6HEC - chains H and I of the 34 polymer chains in the assembly; structure by electron microscopy, 6.95 A resolution (low resolution: residue-level contacts below are approximate; hydrogen-bond / salt-bridge calls are withheld).

# Chain H (and I)
Molecule: Proteasome-activating nucleotidase
Source organism: Archaeoglobus fulgidus (strain ATCC 49558 / VC-16 / DSM 4304 / JCM 9628 / NBRC 100126)
Notes: chain I of this document is another copy of the same molecule, construct and numbering; everything in this record applies to it too
UniProt: O28303 (PAN_ARCFU); numbering as in UniProt (aligned over 9-398)
Amino-acid sequence (390 residues; numbered 9 to 398; the number before each row is that of its first residue):
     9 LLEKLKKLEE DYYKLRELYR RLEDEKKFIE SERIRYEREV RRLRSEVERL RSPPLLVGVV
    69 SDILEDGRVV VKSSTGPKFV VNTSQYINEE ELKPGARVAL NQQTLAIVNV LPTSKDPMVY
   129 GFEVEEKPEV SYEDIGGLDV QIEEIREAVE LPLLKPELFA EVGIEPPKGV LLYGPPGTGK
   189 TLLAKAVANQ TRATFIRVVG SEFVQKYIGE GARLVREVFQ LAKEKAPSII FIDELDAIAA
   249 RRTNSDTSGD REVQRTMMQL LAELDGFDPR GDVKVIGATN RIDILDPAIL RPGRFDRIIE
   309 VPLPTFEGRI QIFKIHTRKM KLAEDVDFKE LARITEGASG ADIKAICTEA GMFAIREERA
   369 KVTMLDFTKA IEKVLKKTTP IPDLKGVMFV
Ion coordination: Mg2+: Thr189 (together with ATP)
Residues lining bound ligands:
  - ATP (adenosine-5'-triphosphate), molecule 1: Val138, Asp142, Leu146, Pro183, Pro184, Gly185, Thr186, Gly187, Lys188, Thr189, Leu190, Glu242, Asn288, Ile320, His324, Gly348, Ala349, Lys352
  - ATP, molecule 2: Lys176, Leu269, Asp273, Gly274, Ala296, Arg299, Gly301, Arg302
Curated features (UniProtKB/Swiss-Prot):
  - region: Met396 to Val398 (Docks into pockets in the proteasome alpha-ring to cause gate opening)
  - binding site (ATP): Gly185 to Leu190, His324

# How chain H and chain I interact
Contacting residue pairs (182; chain H residue first):
  Leu10(H) - Leu9(I)
  Leu10(H) - Leu10(I)
  Leu10(H) - Leu13(I)
  Leu13(H) - Leu10(I)
  Leu13(H) - Leu13(I)
  Leu13(H) - Glu17(I)
  Leu16(H) - Glu17(I)
  Glu17(H) - Leu13(I)
  Glu17(H) - Leu16(I)
  Glu17(H) - Glu17(I)
  Glu17(H) - Tyr20(I)
  Tyr20(H) - Glu17(I)
  Tyr20(H) - Tyr21(I)
  Tyr20(H) - Arg24(I)
  Leu23(H) - Arg24(I)
  Arg24(H) - Leu23(I)
  Arg24(H) - Arg24(I)
  Arg24(H) - Tyr27(I)
  Tyr27(H) - Arg24(I)
  Tyr27(H) - Tyr27(I)
  Tyr27(H) - Arg28(I)
  Tyr27(H) - Glu31(I)
  Leu30(H) - Glu31(I)
  Glu31(H) - Leu30(I)
  Lys34(H) - Lys34(I)
  Lys35(H) - Lys34(I)
  Ile37(H) - Glu38(I)
  Ile37(H) - Arg41(I)
  Glu38(H) - Ile37(I)
  Glu40(H) - Arg41(I)
  Arg41(H) - Ile37(I)
  Arg41(H) - Glu40(I)
  Arg41(H) - Arg41(I)
  Arg41(H) - Tyr44(I)
  Tyr44(H) - Glu45(I)
  Tyr44(H) - Val48(I)
  Glu45(H) - Tyr44(I)
  Glu47(H) - Val48(I)
  Glu47(H) - Arg52(I)
  Val48(H) - Tyr44(I)
  Val48(H) - Glu47(I)
  Val48(H) - Val48(I)
  Val48(H) - Leu51(I)
  Arg50(H) - Tyr94(I)
  Leu51(H) - Val48(I)
  Leu51(H) - Leu51(I)
  Leu51(H) - Arg52(I)
  Arg52(H) - Glu47(I)
  Arg52(H) - Arg50(I)
  Glu54(H) - Gln93(I)
  Val55(H) - Leu51(I)
  Val55(H) - Glu54(I)
  Val55(H) - Val55(I)
  Arg57(H) - Thr91(I)
  Arg57(H) - Ser92(I)
  Leu58(H) - Leu58(I)
  Leu58(H) - Arg59(I)
  Leu58(H) - Ser92(I)
  Leu58(H) - Ala114(I)
  Leu58(H) - Ile115(I)
  Arg59(H) - Leu58(I)
  Arg59(H) - Asn109(I)
  Arg59(H) - Gln111(I)
  Arg59(H) - Thr112(I)
  Arg59(H) - Ala114(I)
  Ser60(H) - Val89(I)
  Ser60(H) - Asn90(I)
  Ser60(H) - Leu113(I)
  Pro61(H) - Arg76(I)
  Pro61(H) - Asn90(I)
  Pro62(H) - Arg76(I)
  Pro62(H) - Val88(I)
  Pro62(H) - Val89(I)
  Pro62(H) - Thr112(I)
  Leu63(H) - Arg76(I)
  Leu63(H) - Phe87(I)
  Leu63(H) - Val88(I)
  Val65(H) - Lys86(I)
  Val65(H) - Phe87(I)
  Ser82(H) - Pro85(I)
  Ser82(H) - Lys86(I)
  Thr83(H) - Pro85(I)
  Arg105(H) - Leu72(I)
  Arg105(H) - Val78(I)
  Leu119(H) - Leu72(I)
  Pro120(H) - Leu72(I)
  Lys123(H) - Asp70(I)
  Lys123(H) - Leu72(I)
  Asp124(H) - Ser69(I)
  Asp124(H) - Asp70(I)
  Pro125(H) - Ser69(I)
  Pro125(H) - Pro102(I)
  Met126(H) - Ser69(I)
  Met126(H) - Pro102(I)
  Met126(H) - Gly103(I)
  Phe130(H) - Pro102(I)
  Glu133(H) - Phe275(I)
  Pro184(H) - Ala296(I)
  Pro184(H) - Arg299(I)
  Gly185(H) - Arg299(I)
  Thr189(H) - Gly274(I)
  Thr189(H) - Phe275(I)
  Lys193(H) - Phe275(I)
  Phe203(H) - Phe275(I)
  Arg205(H) - Phe275(I)
  Ser209(H) - Ala220(I)
  Ser209(H) - Arg263(I)
  Ser209(H) - Gln267(I)
  Glu210(H) - Arg224(I)
  Glu210(H) - Gln267(I)
  Val212(H) - Ile216(I)
  Val212(H) - Gly217(I)
  Gln213(H) - Gly217(I)
  Gln213(H) - Glu218(I)
  Gln213(H) - Arg221(I)
  Lys214(H) - Tyr215(I)
  Lys214(H) - Ile216(I)
  Tyr215(H) - Tyr215(I)
  Tyr215(H) - Ile216(I)
  Ile216(H) - Ile216(I)
  Asp241(H) - Phe275(I)
  Ala245(H) - Arg259(I)
  Ala245(H) - Met266(I)
  Ile246(H) - Arg259(I)
  Ile246(H) - Arg263(I)
  Ile246(H) - Met266(I)
  Ala248(H) - Ser253(I)
  Ala248(H) - Arg259(I)
  Arg249(H) - Ser253(I)
  Arg249(H) - Asp254(I)
  Arg250(H) - Asp254(I)
  Thr251(H) - Asp254(I)
  Asp254(H) - Asp254(I)
  Thr255(H) - Asp254(I)
  Thr255(H) - Thr255(I)
  Asp258(H) - Thr255(I)
  Asp258(H) - Ser256(I)
  Asp258(H) - Arg259(I)
  Asp258(H) - Glu260(I)
  Asp258(H) - Arg263(I)
  Val261(H) - Glu260(I)
  Val261(H) - Arg263(I)
  Gln262(H) - Asp254(I)
  Gln262(H) - Arg263(I)
  Arg289(H) - Thr251(I)
  Ile292(H) - Arg259(I)
  Ile292(H) - Met266(I)
  Lys327(H) - Glu173(I)
  Met328(H) - Val170(I)
  Met328(H) - Gly171(I)
  Met328(H) - Glu173(I)
  Lys329(H) - Ala168(I)
  Lys329(H) - Glu169(I)
  Lys329(H) - Val170(I)
  Lys329(H) - Gly171(I)
  Ala349(H) - Pro300(I)
  Ala353(H) - Pro300(I)
  Ala353(H) - Asp304(I)
  Cys355(H) - Glu173(I)
  Thr356(H) - Glu173(I)
  Thr356(H) - Asp304(I)
  Glu357(H) - Arg305(I)
  Gly359(H) - Gly171(I)
  Gly359(H) - Ile172(I)
  Met360(H) - Ile172(I)
  Met360(H) - Glu173(I)
  Met360(H) - Arg305(I)
  Ala362(H) - Val170(I)
  Ile363(H) - Leu159(I)
  Ile363(H) - Leu166(I)
  Ile363(H) - Val170(I)
  Ile363(H) - Ile172(I)
  Arg364(H) - Glu152(I)
  Arg364(H) - Glu155(I)
  Arg367(H) - Val170(I)
  Ala368(H) - Glu169(I)
  Ala368(H) - Val170(I)
  Lys369(H) - Val170(I)
  Val370(H) - Gly171(I)
  Lys381(H) - Glu152(I)
  Lys381(H) - Arg305(I)
  Lys385(H) - Ile306(I)
Interface residues without a listed pair, chain H (105 interface residues in all): Leu9, Tyr21, Arg28, Leu64, Ala107, Val127, Glu131, Val138, Val207, Phe239, Gly257, Glu260, Asn288, Asp291, Asp350
Interface residues without a listed pair, chain I (100 interface residues in all): Lys35, Val67, Val68, Gly84, Val116, Phe167, Pro174, Pro175, Asn252, Gln262, Asp273, Gly301, Ile307

# Summary
105 residues of chain H and 100 residues of chain I are in contact. Chain H binds ATP. UniProt lists 7
ATP-binding residues on chain H.
Both chains are Proteasome-activating nucleotidase (Archaeoglobus fulgidus (strain ATCC 49558 / VC-16 / DSM
4304 / JCM 9628 / NBRC 100126)). Entry 6HEC (PAN-proteasome in state 4) was determined by electron microscopy
(same publication as 6HE5, 6HE7, 6HE8, 6HE9, 6HEA and 6HED).
